PDB entry 7WLR | electron microscopy, 3.54 A resolution | chains B and J of the 10 polymer chains in the assembly

== Chain B ==
Protein: Histone H4
From: Komagataella pastoris
UniProt: A0A1B2JA70 (A0A1B2JA70_PICPA); residues 16-102 here correspond to UniProt positions 17-103 (UniProt number = residue number + 1)
Chain sequence (87 residues; row label = number of the first residue in the row):
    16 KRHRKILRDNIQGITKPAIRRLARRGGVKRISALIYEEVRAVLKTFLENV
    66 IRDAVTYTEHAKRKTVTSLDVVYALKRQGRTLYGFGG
Unresolved in the structure: 16-19

== Chain J ==
Molecule: 145-nt DNA strand
Sequence (145 nucleotides; row label = number of the first residue in the row):
     1 ATCGATGTATATATCTGACACGTGCCTGGAGACTAGGGAGTAATCCCCTT
    51 GGCGGTTAAAACGCGGGGGACAGCGCGTACGTGCGTTTAAGCGGTGCTAG
   101 AGCTGTCTACGACCAATTGAGCGGCCTCGGCACCGGGATTCTGAT

== How chain B and chain J interact ==
Contacting residue pairs - 10 pairs, chain B then chain J:
  Arg45(B) with DC80(J), hydrogen bond to the sugar; DG81(J), phosphate contact
  Ile46(B) with DC80(J), sugar contact; DG81(J), hydrogen bond to the phosphate
  Ser47(B) with DC80(J), hydrogen bond to the phosphate
  Ala48(B) with DC80(J), hydrogen bond to the phosphate
  Arg78(B) with DA101(J), phosphate contact
  Lys79(B) with DG100(J), phosphate contact; DA101(J), hydrogen bond to the phosphate
  Thr80(B) with DA101(J), hydrogen bond to the phosphate
Interface residues without a listed pair, chain J (5 interface residues in all): DG102

== Summary ==
The interface between chain B and chain J involves 7 residues on one side and 5 on the other; the contacts
include 6 hydrogen bonds. Among the polar pairs are Arg45(B)-DC80(J), Ile46(B)-DG81(J) and Ser47(B)-DC80(J).
Chain B is Histone H4 (Komagataella pastoris) and chain J is a 145-nt DNA strand; the structure, Cryo-EM
structure of the nucleosome containing Komagataella pastoris histones, was determined by electron microscopy.
